8HHZ - chains A and H of the 9 polymer chains in the assembly; structure by electron microscopy, 4.28 A resolution (low resolution: residue-level contacts below are approximate; hydrogen-bond / salt-bridge calls are withheld).

[Chain A]
Name: Spike glycoprotein
From: Severe acute respiratory syndrome coronavirus 2
UniProt: P0DTC2 (SPIKE_SARS2); numbering as in UniProt; present here: 14-68, 71-142, 146-210, 215-1210
Amino-acid sequence (1261 residues; numbered -5 to 1258 plus 6 insertion-coded residues; 9 numbers in that range are skipped by the numbering (no residue carries them; nothing is unmodelled there); the number before each row is that of its first residue; a row labelled like 210A-210F holds insertion residues (210A, then the next letters in order); numbers below 1 keep their minus sign (Met-5 is residue -5)):
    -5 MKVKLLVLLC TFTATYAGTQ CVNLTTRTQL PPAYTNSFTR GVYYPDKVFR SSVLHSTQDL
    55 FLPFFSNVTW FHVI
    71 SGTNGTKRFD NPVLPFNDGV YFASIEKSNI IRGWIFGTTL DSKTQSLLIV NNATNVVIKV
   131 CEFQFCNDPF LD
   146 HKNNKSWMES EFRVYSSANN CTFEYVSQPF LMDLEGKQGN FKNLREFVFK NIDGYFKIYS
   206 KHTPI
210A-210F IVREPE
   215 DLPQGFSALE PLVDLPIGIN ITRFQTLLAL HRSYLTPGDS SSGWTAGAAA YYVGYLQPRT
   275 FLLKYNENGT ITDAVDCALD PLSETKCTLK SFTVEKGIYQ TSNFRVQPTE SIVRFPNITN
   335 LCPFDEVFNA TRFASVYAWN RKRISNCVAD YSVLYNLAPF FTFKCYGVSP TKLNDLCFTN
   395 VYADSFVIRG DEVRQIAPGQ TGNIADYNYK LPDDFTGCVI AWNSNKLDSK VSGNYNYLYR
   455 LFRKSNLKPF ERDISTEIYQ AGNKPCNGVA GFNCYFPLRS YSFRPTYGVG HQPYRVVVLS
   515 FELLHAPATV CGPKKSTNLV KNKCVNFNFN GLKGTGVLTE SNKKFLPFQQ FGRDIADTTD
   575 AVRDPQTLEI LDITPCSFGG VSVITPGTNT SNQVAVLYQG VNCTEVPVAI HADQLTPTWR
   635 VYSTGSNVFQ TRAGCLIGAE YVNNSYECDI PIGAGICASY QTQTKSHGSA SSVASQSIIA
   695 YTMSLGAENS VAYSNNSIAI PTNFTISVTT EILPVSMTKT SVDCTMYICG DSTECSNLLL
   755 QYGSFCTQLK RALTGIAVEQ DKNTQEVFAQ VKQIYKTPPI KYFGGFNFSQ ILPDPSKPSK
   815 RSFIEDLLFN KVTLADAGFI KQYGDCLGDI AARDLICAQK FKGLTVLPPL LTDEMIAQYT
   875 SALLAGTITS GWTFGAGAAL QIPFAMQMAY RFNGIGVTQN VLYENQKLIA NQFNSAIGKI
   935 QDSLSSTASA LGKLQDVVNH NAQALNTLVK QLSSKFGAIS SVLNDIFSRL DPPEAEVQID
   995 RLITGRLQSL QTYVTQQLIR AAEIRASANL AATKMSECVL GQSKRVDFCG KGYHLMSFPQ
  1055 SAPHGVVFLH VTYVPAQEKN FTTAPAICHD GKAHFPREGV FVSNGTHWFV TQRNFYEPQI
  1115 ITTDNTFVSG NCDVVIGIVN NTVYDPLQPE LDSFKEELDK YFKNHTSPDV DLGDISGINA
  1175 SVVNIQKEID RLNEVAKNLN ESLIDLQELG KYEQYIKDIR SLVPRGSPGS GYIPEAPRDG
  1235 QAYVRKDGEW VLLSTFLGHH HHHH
Not modelled in the structure: -5 to 26, 71-81, 146-165, 177-186, 210A-210F, 249-255, 330-333, 474-489, 519-527, 621-639, 677-689, 829-853, 1147-1258
Disulfide bonds: Cys131-Cys166, Cys291-Cys301, Cys336-Cys361, Cys379-Cys432, Cys538-Cys590, Cys617-Cys649, Cys662-Cys671, Cys738-Cys760, Cys743-Cys749, Cys1032-Cys1043, Cys1082-Cys1126
Sequence notes: initiating methionine (-5); expression tag (-4 to 13, 1211-1258); variant Val67 (Ala in P0DTC2), Ile95 (Thr in P0DTC2), Asp142 (Gly in P0DTC2), Ile210A (Leu212 in P0DTC2), Asp339 (Gly in P0DTC2), Leu371 (Ser in P0DTC2), Pro373 (Ser in P0DTC2), Phe375 (Ser in P0DTC2), Asn417 (Lys in P0DTC2), Lys440 (Asn in P0DTC2), Ser446 (Gly in P0DTC2), Asn477 (Ser in P0DTC2), Lys478 (Thr in P0DTC2), Ala484 (Glu in P0DTC2), Arg493 (Gln in P0DTC2), Ser496 (Gly in P0DTC2), Arg498 (Gln in P0DTC2), Tyr501 (Asn in P0DTC2), His505 (Tyr in P0DTC2), Lys547 (Thr in P0DTC2), Gly614 (Asp in P0DTC2), Tyr655 (His in P0DTC2), Lys679 (Asn in P0DTC2), His681 (Pro in P0DTC2), Gly682 (Arg in P0DTC2), Ser683 (Arg in P0DTC2), Ser685 (Arg in P0DTC2), Lys764 (Asn in P0DTC2), Tyr796 (Asp in P0DTC2), Lys856 (Asn in P0DTC2), His954 (Gln in P0DTC2), Lys969 (Asn in P0DTC2), Phe981 (Leu in P0DTC2), Pro986 (Lys in P0DTC2), Pro987 (Val in P0DTC2); insertion (210D-210F)
UniProt features mapped onto this chain:
  - region: Asn280 to Cys301 (Putative superantigen), Arg403 to Asp405 (Integrin-binding motif), Asn448 to Phe456 (Immunodominant HLA epitope recognized by the CD8+), Ser816 to Tyr837 (Fusion peptide 1), Lys835 to Phe855 (Fusion peptide 2), Asp1163 to Glu1202 (Heptad repeat 2)
  - site: Arg815, Ser816 (Cleavage)
  - glycosylation: Asn17 (N-linked (GlcNAc...) (complex) asparagine), Asn61 (N-linked (GlcNAc...) (hybrid) asparagine), Asn74 (N-linked (GlcNAc...) (complex) asparagine), Asn122 (N-linked (GlcNAc...) (hybrid) asparagine), Asn149 (N-linked (GlcNAc...) (complex) asparagine), Asn165 (N-linked (GlcNAc...) (complex) asparagine), Asn234 (N-linked (GlcNAc...) (high mannose) asparagine), Asn282 (N-linked (GlcNAc...) (complex) asparagine), Thr323 (O-linked (GalNAc) threonine), Ser325 (O-linked (HexNAc...) serine), Asn331 (N-linked (GlcNAc...) (complex) asparagine), Asn343 (N-linked (GlcNAc...) (complex) asparagine), Asn603 (N-linked (GlcNAc...) (hybrid) asparagine), Asn616 (N-linked (GlcNAc...) (complex) asparagine), Asn657 (N-linked (GlcNAc...) (complex) asparagine), Thr676 (O-linked (GlcNAc...) threonine), Thr678 (O-linked (GlcNAc...) threonine), Asn709 (N-linked (GlcNAc...) (high mannose) asparagine), Asn717 (N-linked (GlcNAc...) (hybrid) asparagine), Asn801 (N-linked (GlcNAc...) (hybrid) asparagine) and 6 more in UniProt
  - natural variant: Leu18 (L18F: In strain: Beta/B.1.351, Gamma/P.1 and 1 more), Thr19 (T19I: In strain: Omicron/BQ.1.1, Omicron/XBB.1.5 and 1 more; T19R: In strain: Delta/B.1.617.2, Omicron/BA.2 and 4 more), Thr20 (T20N: In strain: Gamma/P.1), Leu24 to Ala27 (sequence variant, change not given here; In strain: Omicron/BA.2, Omicron/BA.2.12.1 and 6 more), Pro26 (P26S: In strain: Gamma/P.1), Gln52 (Q52H: In strain: Omicron/EG.5.1), Val67 (A67V: In strain: Eta/B.1.525, Omicron/BA.1; this construct carries the variant), Gly75 (G75V: In strain: Lambda/C.37), Thr76 (T76I: In strain: Lambda/C.37), Asp80 (D80A: In strain: Beta/B.1.351), Val83 (V83A: In strain: Omicron/XBB.1.5, Omicron/EG.5.1), Ile95 (T95I: In strain: Iota/B.1.526, Mu/B.1.621 and 2 more; this construct carries the variant), 69 further natural variant entries in UniProt
  - mutagenesis: Asn121 (N121Q: Partial loss of biliverdin affinity), Arg190 (R190K: Partial loss of biliverdin affinity), Asn234 (N234Q: Increased resistance to neutralizing antibodies), Asn331 (N331Q: Reduced viral infectivity), Asn343 (N343Q: Reduced viral infectivity), Leu452 (L452R: Increased resistance to neutralizing antibodies. Decreases HLA binding to NF9 epitope. Increased binding affinity to human ACE2), Tyr453 (Y453F: Decreased HLA binding to NF9 epitope. Increased binding affinity to human ACE2), Ala475 (A475V: Increased resistance to neutralizing antibodies), Val483 (V483A: Increased resistance to neutralizing antibodies), Phe490 (F490L: Increased resistance to neutralizing antibodies and human covalescent sera neutralization), His519 (H519P: Increased resistance to human covalescent sera neutralization), Ser673 (S673A: No effect on O-glycosylation by host GALNT1), 4 further mutagenesis entries in UniProt
What the authors report for this chain:
  - conformationally variable residues (helix shift): Asp364 to Phe375

[Chain H]
Name: IY-2A Fab light chain
From: Homo sapiens
Notes: antibody fragment or engineered binder
Amino-acid sequence (216 residues; each row starts with the number of its first residue):
     2 NFMLTQPHSV SESPGKTVTI SCTGSSG
   28A S
    29 IASNYVQWYQ QRPGSAPTTV IYEDNQRPSG VPDRFSGSID SSSNSASLTI SGLRTEDEAD
    89 YYCQSYDSGI WVFGGGTKLT VLGQPKAAPS VTLFPPSSEE LQANKATLVC LISDFYPGAV
   149 TVAWKADSSP VKAGVETTTP SKQSNNKYAA SSYLSLTPEQ WKSHRSYSCQ VTHEGSTVEK
   209 TVAPTECS
Not modelled in the structure: 213-216
Disulfide bonds: Cys23-Cys91, Cys138-Cys197

[Chain A / chain H interface]
Residue-residue contacts - 13 pairs, chain A then chain H:
  Phe374(A) with Tyr94(H)
  Phe375(A) with Ser31(H); Asn32(H); Tyr94(H); Ser96(H); Gly97(H)
  Thr376(A) with Ser31(H)
  Phe377(A) with Ser31(H); Tyr33(H); Tyr50(H)
  Lys378(A) with Tyr33(H)
  Cys379(A) with Glu51(H)
  Val382(A) with Glu51(H)
Also at the interface, not in a pair above, chain A (9 interface residues in all): Ser383, Pro384

[Overview]
Chain A and chain H form an interface of 9 and 8 residues respectively. Curated annotation (UniProt) lists 16
mutagenesis sites on chain A. The paper reports conformational variability at Asp364(A).
Chain A is Spike glycoprotein (Severe acute respiratory syndrome coronavirus 2) and chain H is IY-2A Fab light
chain (Homo sapiens); the structure, SARS-CoV-2 Omicron BA.1 Spike in complex with IY-2A, was determined by
electron microscopy, deposited together with 7YCK, 7YCN and 8HHX.
